Entry 7CTT (electron microscopy, 3.20 A resolution); this record covers chains A and B of the 6 polymer chains in the assembly.

Chain A:
Molecule: RNA-directed RNA polymerase
Organism: Severe acute respiratory syndrome coronavirus 2
Notes: EC 2.7.7.48
Reference sequence: P0DTD1 (R1AB_SARS2); residues 1-932 here correspond to UniProt positions 4393-5324 (UniProt number = residue number + 4392)
Chain sequence (932 residues; numbered 1 to 932; the number before each row is that of its first residue):
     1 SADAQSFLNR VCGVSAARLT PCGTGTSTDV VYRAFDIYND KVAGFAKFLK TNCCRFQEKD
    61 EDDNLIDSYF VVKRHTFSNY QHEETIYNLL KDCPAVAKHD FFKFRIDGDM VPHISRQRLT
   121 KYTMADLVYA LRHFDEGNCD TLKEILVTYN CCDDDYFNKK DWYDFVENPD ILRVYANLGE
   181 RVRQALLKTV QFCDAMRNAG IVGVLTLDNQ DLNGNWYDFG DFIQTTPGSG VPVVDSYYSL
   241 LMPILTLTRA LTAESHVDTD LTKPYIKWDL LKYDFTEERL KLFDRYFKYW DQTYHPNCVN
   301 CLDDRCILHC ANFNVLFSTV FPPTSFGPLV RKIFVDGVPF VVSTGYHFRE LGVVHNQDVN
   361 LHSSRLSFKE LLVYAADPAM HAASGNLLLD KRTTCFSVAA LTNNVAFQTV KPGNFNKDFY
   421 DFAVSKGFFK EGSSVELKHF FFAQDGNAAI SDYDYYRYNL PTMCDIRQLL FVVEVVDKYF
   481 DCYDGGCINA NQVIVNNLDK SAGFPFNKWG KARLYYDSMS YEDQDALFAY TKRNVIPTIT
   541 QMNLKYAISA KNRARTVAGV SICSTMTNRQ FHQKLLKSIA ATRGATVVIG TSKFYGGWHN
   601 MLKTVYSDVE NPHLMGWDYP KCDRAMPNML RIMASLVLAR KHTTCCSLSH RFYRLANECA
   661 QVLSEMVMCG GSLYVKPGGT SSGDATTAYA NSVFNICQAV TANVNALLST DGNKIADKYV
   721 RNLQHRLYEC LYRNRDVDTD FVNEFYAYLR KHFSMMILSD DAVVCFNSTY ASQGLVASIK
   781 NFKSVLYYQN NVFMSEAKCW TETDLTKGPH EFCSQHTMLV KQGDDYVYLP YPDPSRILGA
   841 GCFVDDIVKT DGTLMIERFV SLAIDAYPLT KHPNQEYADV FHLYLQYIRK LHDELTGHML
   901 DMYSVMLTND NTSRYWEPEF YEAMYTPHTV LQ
Not modelled in the structure: 1-30, 51-83, 101-117, 893-914, 929-932
Ion coordination: Zn2+ site 1: His-295, Cys-301, Cys-306, Cys-310; Zn2+ site 2: Cys-487, His-642, Cys-645, Cys-646; Mg2+ near Asp-761 (its only coordinating residue here)
Residues lining bound ligands: GE6 ([[(2R,3S,4R,5R)-5-(3-aminocarbonyl-5-fluoranyl-2-oxidanylidene-pyrazin-1-yl)-3,4-bis(oxidanyl)oxolan-2-yl]methoxy-oxidanyl-phosphoryl] phosphono hydrogen phosphate): Lys-545, Arg-553, Arg-555, Val-557, Asp-618, Tyr-619, Lys-621, Cys-622, Asp-623, Ser-682, Gly-683, Thr-687, Asn-691, Asp-760, Lys-798
UniProt features mapped onto this chain:
  - region: Lys-545 to Arg-555 (Interaction with RMP Remdesivir), Thr-582 to Pro-620 (RdRp Palm N-ter)
  - active site: Ser-759, Asp-760, Asp-761
  - binding site (Mn(2+)): Asn-209, Asp-218
  - binding site (Zn(2+)): His-295, Cys-301, Cys-306, Cys-310, Cys-487, His-642, Cys-645, Cys-646
  - site: Gln-932 (Cleavage)
What the authors report for this chain:
  - binding site for GE6: Asp-623, Ser-682, Asn-691, Lys-798
  - Mg2+ coordination: Asp-761
  - catalytic residues: Asp-618, Asp-761 (proposed by the authors, not directly observed)
  - binding site for GE6: Arg-553, Arg-555 (proposed by the authors, not directly observed)
  - specificity-determining residues: Lys-545 (proposed by the authors, not directly observed)
  - conformationally variable residues (side-chain flip): Asp-761 (proposed by the authors, not directly observed)
  - conformationally variable residues (side-chain flip): Lys-798

Chain B:
Molecule: Non-structural protein 8
Organism: Severe acute respiratory syndrome coronavirus 2
Reference sequence: P0DTD1 (R1AB_SARS2); residues 1-198 here correspond to UniProt positions 3943-4140 (UniProt number = residue number + 3942)
Chain sequence (198 residues; row label = number of the first residue in the row):
     1 AIASEFSSLP SYAAFATAQE AYEQAVANGD SEVVLKKLKK SLNVAKSEFD RDAAMQRKLE
    61 KMADQAMTQM YKQARSEDKR AKVTSAMQTM LFTMLRKLDN DALNNIINNA RDGCVPLNII
   121 PLTTAAKLMV VIPDYNTYKN TCDGTTFTYA SALWEIQQVV DADSKIVQLS EISMDNSPNL
   181 AWPLIVTALR ANSAVKLQ
Not modelled in the structure: 1-77, 192-198
UniProt features mapped onto this chain:
  - site: Gln-198 (Cleavage)

Chain A / chain B interface:
Contacting residue pairs (90; chain A residue first):
  Leu-270(A) / Ile-119(B)
  Leu-270(A) / Leu-122(B)  hydrophobic
  Leu-270(A) / Thr-123(B)
  Leu-271(A) / Ile-106(B)
  Leu-271(A) / Val-115(B)  hydrophobic
  Tyr-273(A) / Cys-114(B)
  Tyr-273(A) / Pro-116(B)  hydrophobic
  Pro-323(A) / Asn-118(B)
  Thr-324(A) / Asn-118(B)  hydrogen bond (side chain-backbone)
  Thr-324(A) / Ile-119(B)
  Ser-325(A) / Pro-116(B)
  Phe-326(A) / Asn-118(B)
  Pro-328(A) / Pro-116(B)
  Pro-328(A) / Leu-117(B)  hydrogen bond (backbone-backbone)
  Leu-329(A) / Cys-114(B)  hydrophobic
  Leu-329(A) / Val-115(B)
  Val-330(A) / Cys-114(B)
  Val-330(A) / Val-115(B)  hydrogen bond (backbone-backbone)
  Val-330(A) / Leu-117(B)  hydrophobic
  Val-330(A) / Ile-120(B)  hydrophobic
  Arg-331(A) / Asp-112(B)  salt bridge
  Arg-331(A) / Gly-113(B)
  Lys-332(A) / Leu-98(B)
  Lys-332(A) / Asp-99(B)  salt bridge
  Lys-332(A) / Ile-107(B)
  Val-338(A) / Phe-92(B)  hydrophobic
  Pro-339(A) / Leu-95(B)
  Phe-340(A) / Leu-91(B)  hydrophobic
  Phe-340(A) / Phe-92(B)  hydrophobic
  Phe-340(A) / Leu-95(B)  hydrophobic
  Val-341(A) / Leu-98(B)  hydrophobic
  Phe-368(A) / Arg-80(B)
  Phe-368(A) / Thr-84(B)
  Phe-368(A) / Met-87(B)  hydrophobic
  Leu-371(A) / Met-87(B)  hydrophobic
  Leu-371(A) / Gln-88(B)
  Ala-375(A) / Met-87(B)  hydrophobic
  Pro-378(A) / Leu-117(B)
  Ala-379(A) / Leu-117(B)
  Met-380(A) / Met-90(B)  hydrophobic
  Met-380(A) / Leu-91(B)  hydrophobic
  Met-380(A) / Met-94(B)  hydrophobic
  Met-380(A) / Leu-95(B)  hydrophobic
  His-381(A) / Met-90(B)
  Ala-382(A) / Leu-117(B)  hydrophobic
  Ala-382(A) / Pro-121(B)
  Ala-383(A) / Leu-98(B)
  Ala-383(A) / Ile-120(B)  hydrophobic
  Ser-384(A) / Met-94(B)  hydrogen bond (side chain-backbone)
  Ser-384(A) / Lys-97(B)
  Ser-384(A) / Leu-98(B)
  Gly-385(A) / Pro-121(B)
  Gly-385(A) / Ala-125(B)
  Asn-386(A) / Lys-127(B)
  Asn-386(A) / Met-129(B)
  Leu-387(A) / Pro-121(B)
  Leu-387(A) / Leu-122(B)  hydrophobic
  Leu-387(A) / Ala-125(B)
  Leu-387(A) / Lys-127(B)  hydrogen bond (backbone-backbone)
  Leu-387(A) / Leu-128(B)
  Leu-387(A) / Met-129(B)  hydrogen bond (backbone-backbone)
  Leu-387(A) / Trp-154(B)  hydrophobic
  Leu-388(A) / Met-129(B)
  Leu-389(A) / Met-129(B)  hydrogen bond (backbone-backbone)
  Leu-389(A) / Val-130(B)
  Leu-389(A) / Val-131(B)  hydrogen bond (backbone-backbone)
  Leu-389(A) / Tyr-149(B)
  Asp-390(A) / Val-131(B)
  Lys-391(A) / Val-131(B)  hydrogen bond (backbone-backbone)
  Lys-391(A) / Pro-133(B)
  Arg-392(A) / Val-131(B)
  Phe-396(A) / Asn-118(B)
  Val-398(A) / Pro-121(B)
  Ala-400(A) / Met-129(B)  hydrophobic
  Leu-401(A) / Met-94(B)  hydrophobic
  Asn-403(A) / Lys-127(B)
  Asn-403(A) / Met-129(B)
  Val-405(A) / Val-131(B)  hydrophobic
  Val-405(A) / Ile-185(B)  hydrophobic
  Phe-407(A) / Ala-162(B)  hydrophobic
  Phe-407(A) / Pro-183(B)  hydrophobic
  Phe-407(A) / Ile-185(B)  hydrophobic
  Asn-447(A) / Pro-183(B)
  Phe-506(A) / Met-87(B)  hydrophobic
  Trp-509(A) / Ala-86(B)
  Trp-509(A) / Met-90(B)  hydrophobic
  Leu-514(A) / Lys-79(B)
  Leu-514(A) / Val-83(B)  hydrophobic
  Ser-518(A) / Arg-80(B)
  Met-666(A) / Asn-118(B)
Also at the interface, not in a pair above, chain A (55 interface residues in all): Asp-336, His-355, Ala-399, Thr-402, Asn-404, Lys-508, Tyr-515, Val-675
Also at the interface, not in a pair above, chain B (47 interface residues in all): Leu-103, Asn-104, Asn-109, Ala-110, Arg-111, Thr-141

In short:
55 residues of chain A and 47 residues of chain B are in contact; the contacts include 9 hydrogen bonds and 2
salt bridges. Polar contacts include Arg-331(A)/Asp-112(B), Lys-332(A)/Asp-99(B) and Thr-324(A)/Asn-118(B).
Bound to chain A: compound GE6. The paper reports catalytic residues Asp-618(A) and Asp-761(A); a binding site
for GE6 at Asp-623(A), Ser-682(A) and Asn-691(A) among others.
Chain A is RNA-directed RNA polymerase and chain B is Non-structural protein 8, both from Severe acute
respiratory syndrome coronavirus 2; the structure, Cryo-EM structure of Favipiravir bound to replicating
polymerase complex of SARS-CoV-2 in the pre-catalytic state, was determined by electron microscopy.
